9CA9 - chains H and I of the 10 polymer chains in the assembly; structure by electron microscopy, 3.56 A resolution.

Chain H:
Protein: RuvB-like 2
Organism: Homo sapiens
Notes: EC 3.6.4.12
Reference sequence: Q9Y230 (RUVB2_HUMAN); residue numbers follow UniProt; this construct covers 1-463
Amino-acid sequence (463 residues; row label = number of the first residue in the row):
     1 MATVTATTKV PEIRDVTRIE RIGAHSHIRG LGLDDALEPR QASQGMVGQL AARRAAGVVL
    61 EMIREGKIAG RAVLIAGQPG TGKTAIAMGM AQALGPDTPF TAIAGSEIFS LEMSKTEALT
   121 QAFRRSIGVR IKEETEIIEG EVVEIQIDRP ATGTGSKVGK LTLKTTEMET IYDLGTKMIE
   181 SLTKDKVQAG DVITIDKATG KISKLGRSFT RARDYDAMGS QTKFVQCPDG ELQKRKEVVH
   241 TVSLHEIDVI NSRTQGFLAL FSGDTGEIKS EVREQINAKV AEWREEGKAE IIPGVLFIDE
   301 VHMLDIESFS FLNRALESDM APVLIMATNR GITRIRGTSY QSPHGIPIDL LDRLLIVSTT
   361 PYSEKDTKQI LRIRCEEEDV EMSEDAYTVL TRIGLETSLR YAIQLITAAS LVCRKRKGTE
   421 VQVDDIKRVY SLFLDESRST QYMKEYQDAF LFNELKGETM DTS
Unresolved in the structure: 1-15, 150-155, 454-463
UniProt features mapped onto this chain:
  - binding site (ATP): Gly-77 to Thr-84
  - modified residue: Ala-2 (N-acetylalanine), Ser-437 (Phosphoserine)
  - cross-link (Glycyl lysine isopeptide (Lys-Gly)): Lys-9 (interchain with G-Cter in SUMO2), Lys-444 (interchain with G-Cter in SUMO2), Lys-456 (interchain with G-Cter in SUMO2)
Metal / ion sites: Mg2+: Thr-84 (together with ADP)
Ligand contacts: ADP (adenosine-5'-diphosphate): Ala-24, His-25, His-27, Ile-28, Gly-45, Met-46, Val-47, Gln-49, Gln-78, Pro-79, Gly-80, Thr-81, Gly-82, Lys-83, Thr-84, Ala-85, Tyr-362, Ile-370, Leu-399, Arg-400, Ile-403

Chain I:
Protein: RuvB-like 1
Organism: Homo sapiens
Notes: EC 3.6.4.12
Reference sequence: Q9Y265 (RUVB1_HUMAN); residues 1-456 here = UniProt positions 1-456
Amino-acid sequence (456 residues; each row starts with the number of its first residue):
     1 MKIEEVKSTT KTQRIASHSH VKGLGLDESG LAKQAASGLV GQENAREACG VIVELIKSKK
    61 MAGRAVLLAG PPGTGKTALA LAIAQELGSK VPFCPMVGSE VYSTEIKKTE VLMENFRRAI
   121 GLRIKETKEV YEGEVTELTP CETENPMGGY GKTISHVIIG LKTAKGTKQL KLDPSIFESL
   181 QKERVEAGDV IYIEANSGAV KRQGRCDTYA TEFDLEAEEY VPLPKGDVHK KKEIIQDVTL
   241 HDLDVANARP QGGQDILSMM GQLMKPKKTE ITDKLRGEIN KVVNKYIDQG IAELVPGVLF
   301 VDEVHMLDIE CFTYLHRALE SSIAPIVIFA SNRGNCVIRG TEDITSPHGI PLDLLDRVMI
   361 IRTMLYTPQE MKQIIKIRAQ TEGINISEEA LNHLGEIGTK TTLRYSVQLL TPANLLAKIN
   421 GKDSIEKEHV EEISELFYDA KSSAKILADQ QDKYMK
Unresolved in the structure: 1-11, 144-152
UniProt features mapped onto this chain:
  - binding site (ATP): Gly-70 to Thr-77
  - modified residue: Lys-453 (N6-acetyllysine)
  - cross-link (Glycyl lysine isopeptide (Lys-Gly)): Lys-2 (interchain with G-Cter in SUMO2), Lys-225 (interchain with G-Cter in SUMO1), Lys-445 (interchain with G-Cter in SUMO2)
Ligand contacts: ADP (adenosine-5'-diphosphate): Ser-17, His-18, His-20, Val-21, Gly-38, Leu-39, Val-40, Gln-42, Pro-71, Pro-72, Gly-73, Thr-74, Gly-75, Lys-76, Thr-77, Ala-78, Tyr-366, Ile-374, Arg-404

Interface between chain H and chain I:
Pairs across the interface (161; chain H residue first):
  Val-16(H) with Ile-287(I), hydrophobic
  Thr-17(H) with Ile-287(I); Leu-294(I)
  Arg-18(H) with Asn-284(I); Asp-288(I), salt bridge; Leu-294(I)
  Ile-19(H) with Leu-240(I), hydrophobic; Asn-280(I); Asn-284(I), hydrogen bond (backbone-side chain); Leu-294(I), hydrophobic; Ser-322(I); Ile-323(I), hydrophobic
  Glu-20(H) with Ser-322(I)
  Arg-21(H) with Lys-59(I), hydrogen bond (side chain-backbone); Lys-60(I); Met-61(I); Ala-62(I); Ile-120(I); Leu-294(I); Pro-296(I); Ser-322(I), hydrogen bond (backbone-backbone); Ile-323(I); Ala-324(I), hydrogen bond (side chain-backbone)
  Ile-22(H) with Lys-60(I), hydrogen bond (backbone-backbone); Met-61(I); Ala-62(I), hydrogen bond (backbone-backbone)
  Gly-23(H) with Ala-62(I)
  His-25(H) with Glu-320(I)
  Pro-79(H) with Asp-353(I)
  Thr-84(H) with Glu-320(I)
  Ala-102(H) with Arg-317(I), hydrogen bond (backbone-side chain)
  Ala-104(H) with Arg-317(I)
  Ser-106(H) with Thr-109(I); Glu-310(I), hydrogen bond (side chain-backbone); Thr-313(I); Tyr-314(I)
  Glu-107(H) with Lys-107(I), hydrogen bond (backbone-side chain); Tyr-314(I)
  Phe-109(H) with Lys-107(I); Glu-310(I)
  Ser-110(H) with Lys-107(I); Glu-270(I), hydrogen bond
  Leu-111(H) with Ser-103(I); Thr-104(I); Glu-105(I); Ile-106(I); Glu-270(I)
  Glu-112(H) with Glu-270(I)
  Lys-186(H) with Glu-178(I), salt bridge
  Gln-188(H) with Thr-153(I), hydrogen bond; Ile-154(I); Pro-174(I)
  Arg-207(H) with Asp-173(I), salt bridge; Pro-174(I)
  Ala-212(H) with Lys-171(I), hydrogen bond (backbone-side chain)
  Asp-214(H) with Lys-171(I), salt bridge
  Tyr-215(H) with Ser-155(I); Lys-171(I); Leu-172(I); Asp-173(I); Pro-174(I)
  Asp-216(H) with Tyr-131(I); Leu-170(I); Lys-171(I), hydrogen bond (backbone-backbone)
  Ala-217(H) with Lys-171(I); Leu-172(I), hydrophobic; Asp-173(I), hydrogen bond (backbone-backbone); Ile-176(I); Ala-195(I)
  Met-218(H) with Ala-195(I), hydrogen bond (backbone-backbone); Asn-196(I); Ser-197(I); Gly-198(I), hydrogen bond (backbone-backbone)
  Gly-219(H) with Asp-173(I); Asn-196(I); Ser-197(I)
  Ser-220(H) with Ser-197(I), hydrogen bond (backbone-backbone)
  Thr-222(H) with Asp-173(I)
  Glu-246(H) with Lys-274(I)
  Gln-255(H) with Leu-257(I)
  Leu-260(H) with Thr-272(I), hydrogen bond (backbone-side chain)
  Phe-261(H) with Asn-247(I); Ile-271(I); Thr-272(I); Leu-275(I)
  Ser-262(H) with Ala-248(I); Thr-269(I), hydrogen bond (backbone-side chain); Glu-270(I); Ile-271(I)
  Gly-263(H) with Glu-270(I); Thr-272(I)
  Glu-300(H) with Thr-313(I); His-316(I), salt bridge
  Met-303(H) with Ile-309(I), hydrophobic; Thr-313(I)
  Asn-329(H) with Asp-353(I), hydrogen bond
  Arg-330(H) with Asp-353(I), salt bridge
  Arg-334(H) with Glu-342(I), salt bridge
  Arg-336(H) with Glu-310(I), salt bridge
  Glu-378(H) with Lys-60(I), hydrogen bond (backbone-side chain); Met-61(I); Arg-64(I), salt bridge
  Ser-398(H) with Asp-356(I), hydrogen bond
  Arg-400(H) with Glu-320(I), salt bridge; Asp-356(I), salt bridge; Arg-357(I)
  Ile-403(H) with Arg-64(I), hydrogen bond (backbone-side chain)
  Gln-404(H) with Arg-64(I); Arg-357(I), hydrogen bond (side chain-backbone); Val-358(I); Met-359(I)
  Thr-407(H) with Leu-55(I); Met-61(I); Arg-64(I), hydrogen bond
  Leu-411(H) with Glu-54(I); Leu-55(I), hydrophobic; Ser-58(I)
  Lys-415(H) with Glu-28(I); Glu-54(I), salt bridge
  Arg-428(H) with Leu-31(I); Glu-47(I), salt bridge
  Ser-431(H) with Asn-44(I)
  Leu-432(H) with Asn-44(I); Glu-47(I); Ala-48(I); Val-51(I), hydrophobic
  Phe-433(H) with Ala-48(I); Val-51(I), hydrophobic; Ile-52(I), hydrophobic; Met-359(I), hydrophobic; Ile-360(I)
  Leu-434(H) with Ile-360(I), hydrogen bond (backbone-backbone); Arg-362(I)
  Asp-435(H) with Ile-360(I)
  Glu-436(H) with Pro-347(I); Leu-352(I)
  Ser-439(H) with His-348(I); Ile-360(I)
  Thr-440(H) with Pro-347(I)
  Tyr-442(H) with Arg-362(I)
  Met-443(H) with Arg-333(I); Gly-334(I); Asn-335(I); Pro-347(I); His-348(I)
  Ala-449(H) with Pro-71(I), hydrophobic; Pro-72(I)
  Phe-450(H) with Gly-70(I); Pro-71(I); Asn-332(I); Arg-333(I); Gly-334(I)
  Leu-451(H) with Pro-72(I), hydrophobic; Asn-332(I), hydrogen bond (backbone-backbone); Arg-333(I); Gly-334(I), hydrogen bond (backbone-backbone)
  Phe-452(H) with Arg-333(I); Asn-335(I); Cys-336(I)
  Asn-453(H) with Gly-334(I); Asn-335(I), hydrogen bond (side chain-backbone)
Interface residues without a listed pair, chain H (85 interface residues in all): Ala-24, Ser-26, Ile-103, Met-113, Arg-211, Arg-213, Thr-254, Leu-258, Ala-259, Asp-264, Asp-299, His-302, Arg-374, Asp-379, Ala-408, Val-412, Arg-414, Tyr-446
Interface residues without a listed pair, chain I (94 interface residues in all): Ser-29, Gly-30, His-156, Gln-169, Ser-175, Ile-193, Glu-194, Pro-250, Val-283, Pro-325, Leu-355, Ile-361

In short:
Chain H and chain I form an interface of 85 and 94 residues respectively; the contacts include 29 hydrogen
bonds and 13 salt bridges. Polar contacts include Arg-18(H)/Asp-288(I), Lys-186(H)/Glu-178(I) and
Arg-207(H)/Asp-173(I). Chain H binds ADP. Bound to chain I: ADP.
Here chain H is RuvB-like 2 and chain I is RuvB-like 1, both from Homo sapiens. Entry 9CA9 (Cryo-EM structure
of the human SRCAP complex in the unbound state (composite structure)) was determined by electron microscopy.
